8W2D - chain A; structure by X-ray diffraction, 2.70 A resolution.

Chain A:
Molecule: Non-ribosomal peptide synthetase
From: Paraburkholderia acidicola
Notes: fragment: Thioesterase didomain
Reference sequence: A0A1I9RH13 (A0A1I9RH13_9BURK); numbering as in UniProt (aligned over 2660-2984)
Chain sequence (345 residues; numbered 2640 to 2984; the number before each row is that of its first residue):
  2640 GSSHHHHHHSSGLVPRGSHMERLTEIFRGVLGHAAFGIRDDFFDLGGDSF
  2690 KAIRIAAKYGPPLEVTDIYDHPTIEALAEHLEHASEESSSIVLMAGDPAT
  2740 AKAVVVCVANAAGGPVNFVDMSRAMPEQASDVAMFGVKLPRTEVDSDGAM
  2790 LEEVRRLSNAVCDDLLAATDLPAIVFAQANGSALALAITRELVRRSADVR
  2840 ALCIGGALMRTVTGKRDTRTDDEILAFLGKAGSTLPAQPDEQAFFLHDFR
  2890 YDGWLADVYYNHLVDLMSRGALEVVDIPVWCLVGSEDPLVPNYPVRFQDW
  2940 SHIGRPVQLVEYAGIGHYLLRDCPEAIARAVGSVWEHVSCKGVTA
Disordered / not traced: 2640-2655, 2725-2726, 2980-2984
Construct notes: expression tag (2640-2659); conflict Ala-2818 (Cys in A0A1I9RH13)
Covalent attachments: 4'-phosphopantetheine (PNS) linked to Ser-2688
Residues lining bound ligands: 4'-phosphopantetheine (PNS): Phe-2689, Ile-2692, Asn-2749, Ala-2750, Ala-2751, Val-2755, Asn-2756, Ala-2818, Asn-2819, Leu-2867, Ser-2872, Phe-2884, Phe-2888, Leu-2928, His-2956, Tyr-2957
From the paper describing this entry:
  - binding site for 4'-phosphopantetheine: Ser-2688, Phe-2689, Asn-2756, Leu-2867, Phe-2884, Phe-2888, Leu-2928, Tyr-2957
  - post-translational modification sites: Ser-2688
  - contacts within the chain: Phe-2689/Phe-2884 (hydrophobic contact), Phe-2689/Pro-2875 (hydrophobic contact)
  - mutagenesis - D2926A: abolished catalytic activity
  - catalytic residues: Ala-2750, Asn-2819 (proposed by the authors, not directly observed)

In short:
Covalently linked 4'-phosphopantetheine: at Ser-2688. From the paper: catalytic residues Ala-2750 and
Asn-2819; D2926A abolishes catalytic activity.
Chain A is Non-ribosomal peptide synthetase (Paraburkholderia acidicola); the structure, holo-PCP-Thioesterase
di-domain structure from the sulfazecin biosynthetic nonribosomal peptide synthetase, SulM, was determined by
X-ray diffraction, deposited together with 8W2C.
